PDB entry 6BCT | X-ray diffraction, 2.73 A resolution | chains A and B of the 3 polymer chains in the assembly

[Chain A]
Molecule: Ribosomal protein 3/homing endonuclease-like fusion protein
Organism: Leptographium truncatum
UniProtKB: C7SWF3 (C7SWF3_9PEZI); residues 1-315 here correspond to UniProt positions 398-712 (UniProt number = residue number + 397)
Sequence (315 residues; row label = number of the first residue in the row):
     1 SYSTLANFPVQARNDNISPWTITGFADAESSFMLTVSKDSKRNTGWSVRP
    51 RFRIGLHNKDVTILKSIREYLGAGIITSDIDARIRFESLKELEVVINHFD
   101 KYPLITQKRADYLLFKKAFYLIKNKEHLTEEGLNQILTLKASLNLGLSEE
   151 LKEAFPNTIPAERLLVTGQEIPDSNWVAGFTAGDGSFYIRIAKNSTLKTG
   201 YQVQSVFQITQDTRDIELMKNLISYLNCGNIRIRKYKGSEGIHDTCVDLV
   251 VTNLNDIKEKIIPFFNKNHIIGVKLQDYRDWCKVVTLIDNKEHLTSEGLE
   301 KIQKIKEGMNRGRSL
Disordered / not traced: 1-15, 236-244, 315
Differences from the reference sequence: engineered mutation Asp184 (Glu581 in C7SWF3)
Ion coordination: Ca2+ site 1: Ala28, Asp184 (shared with DA17(B) of chain B; 1 residue of chain D); Ca2+ site 2: Glu29, Gly183 (shared with DT16(B) of chain B; 1 residue of chain D); Ca2+ site 3: Glu29, Asp184 (shared with DT16(B), DA17(B) of chain B; 2 residues of chain D)
Reported in the primary citation:
  - mutagenesis - E184D: increased catalytic activity on non-cognate substrates
  - mutagenesis - E184D: increased growth in response to multiple central 4 substrates

[Chain B]
Molecule: 26-nt DNA strand
Sequence (26 nucleotides; each row starts with the number of its first residue):
     2 GTCTAAACGTCGGTTAGGAGCATTTG
Ion coordination: Ca2+ site 1: DT16 (shared with Glu29(A), Gly183(A) of chain A; 1 residue of chain D); Ca2+ site 2: DT16, DA17 (shared with Glu29(A), Asp184(A) of chain A; 2 residues of chain D); Ca2+ site 3: DA17 (shared with Ala28(A), Asp184(A) of chain A; 1 residue of chain D)

[Interface between chain A and chain B]
Residue-residue contacts - 54 pairs, chain A then chain B:
  Ala28(A) - DA17(B)  phosphate contact
  Glu29(A) - DT16(B)  phosphate contact
  Glu29(A) - DA17(B)  phosphate contact
  Ser30(A) - DA17(B)  sugar contact
  Ser30(A) - DG18(B)  phosphate contact
  Ser31(A) - DA17(B)  sugar contact
  Ser31(A) - DG18(B)  hydrogen bond to the phosphate
  Met33(A) - DG18(B)  sugar contact
  Met33(A) - DG19(B)  phosphate contact
  Thr35(A) - DA20(B)  base contact
  Thr35(A) - DG21(B)  base contact
  Ser37(A) - DA20(B)  sugar contact
  Ser37(A) - DG21(B)  hydrogen bond to the phosphate
  Arg49(A) - DG21(B)  base contact
  Arg51(A) - DA20(B)  base contact
  Arg51(A) - DG21(B)  hydrogen bond to the base
  Arg53(A) - DG18(B)  base contact
  Arg53(A) - DG19(B)  hydrogen bond to the base
  Gly55(A) - DT16(B)  sugar contact
  Leu56(A) - DT16(B)  phosphate contact
  His57(A) - DT15(B)  phosphate contact
  His57(A) - DT16(B)  hydrogen bond to the phosphate
  Asp81(A) - DT16(B)  base contact
  Arg83(A) - DA17(B)  base contact
  Arg83(A) - DG18(B)  hydrogen bond to the base
  Arg83(A) - DG19(B)  hydrogen bond to the base
  Lys108(A) - DA17(B)  hydrogen bond to the phosphate
  Lys108(A) - DG18(B)  salt bridge to the phosphate
  Lys140(A) - DA20(B)  salt bridge to the phosphate
  Leu143(A) - DG19(B)  phosphate contact
  Asn144(A) - DG18(B)  phosphate contact
  Asn144(A) - DG19(B)  hydrogen bond to the phosphate
  Leu145(A) - DG18(B)  phosphate contact
  Leu145(A) - DG19(B)  hydrogen bond to the phosphate
  Ser148(A) - DA20(B)  phosphate contact
  Asp184(A) - DA17(B)  phosphate contact
  Thr196(A) - DT3(B)  phosphate contact
  Thr196(A) - DC4(B)  base contact
  Leu197(A) - DC4(B)  phosphate contact
  Lys198(A) - DC4(B)  hydrogen bond to the phosphate
  Gln202(A) - DT5(B)  base contact
  Gln204(A) - DA6(B)  base contact
  Gln204(A) - DA7(B)  hydrogen bond to the base
  Asn230(A) - DA7(B)  phosphate contact
  Asn230(A) - DA8(B)  phosphate contact
  Arg232(A) - DC9(B)  base contact
  Arg232(A) - DG10(B)  hydrogen bond to the base
  Arg232(A) - DT11(B)  hydrogen bond to the base
  Thr252(A) - DA6(B)  sugar contact
  Thr252(A) - DA7(B)  hydrogen bond to the phosphate
  Asn253(A) - DA6(B)  phosphate contact
  Asn253(A) - DA7(B)  hydrogen bond to the phosphate
  Leu254(A) - DA6(B)  hydrogen bond to the phosphate
  His293(A) - DT5(B)  salt bridge to the phosphate
Also at the interface, not in a pair above, chain A (42 interface residues in all): Phe32, Leu34, Asp60, Gly146, Thr199, Val203, Arg234, Asn255, Leu294
Also at the interface, not in a pair above, chain B (17 interface residues in all): DC12

[Summary]
42 residues of chain A and 17 residues of chain B are in contact, with 17 hydrogen bonds and 3 salt bridges.
Among the polar pairs are Arg51(A)-DG21(B), Arg53(A)-DG19(B) and Arg83(A)-DG18(B). The paper reports that
E184D of chain A increases catalytic activity on non-cognate substrates; E184D of chain A increases growth in
response to multiple central 4 substrates.
Here chain A is Ribosomal protein 3/homing endonuclease-like fusion protein (Leptographium truncatum) and
chain B is a 26-nt DNA strand. Entry 6BCT (I-LtrI E184D bound to non-cognate C4 substrate (pre-cleavage
complex)) was determined by X-ray diffraction together with 6BCE, 6BCF, 6BCG, 6BCI and 6BCN from the same
study.
